PDB entry 8J9V | electron microscopy, 2.71 A resolution | chains A and B of the 6 polymer chains in the assembly

== Chain A (and B) ==
Molecule: DNA topoisomerase 2
From: African swine fever virus
Notes: chain B of this document is another copy of the same molecule, construct and numbering; everything in this record applies to it too
UniProt: A0A0A1E3Q0 (A0A0A1E3Q0_ASF); numbering as in UniProt (aligned over 1-1192)
Amino-acid sequence (1197 residues; numbered 1 to 1197; the number before each row is that of its first residue):
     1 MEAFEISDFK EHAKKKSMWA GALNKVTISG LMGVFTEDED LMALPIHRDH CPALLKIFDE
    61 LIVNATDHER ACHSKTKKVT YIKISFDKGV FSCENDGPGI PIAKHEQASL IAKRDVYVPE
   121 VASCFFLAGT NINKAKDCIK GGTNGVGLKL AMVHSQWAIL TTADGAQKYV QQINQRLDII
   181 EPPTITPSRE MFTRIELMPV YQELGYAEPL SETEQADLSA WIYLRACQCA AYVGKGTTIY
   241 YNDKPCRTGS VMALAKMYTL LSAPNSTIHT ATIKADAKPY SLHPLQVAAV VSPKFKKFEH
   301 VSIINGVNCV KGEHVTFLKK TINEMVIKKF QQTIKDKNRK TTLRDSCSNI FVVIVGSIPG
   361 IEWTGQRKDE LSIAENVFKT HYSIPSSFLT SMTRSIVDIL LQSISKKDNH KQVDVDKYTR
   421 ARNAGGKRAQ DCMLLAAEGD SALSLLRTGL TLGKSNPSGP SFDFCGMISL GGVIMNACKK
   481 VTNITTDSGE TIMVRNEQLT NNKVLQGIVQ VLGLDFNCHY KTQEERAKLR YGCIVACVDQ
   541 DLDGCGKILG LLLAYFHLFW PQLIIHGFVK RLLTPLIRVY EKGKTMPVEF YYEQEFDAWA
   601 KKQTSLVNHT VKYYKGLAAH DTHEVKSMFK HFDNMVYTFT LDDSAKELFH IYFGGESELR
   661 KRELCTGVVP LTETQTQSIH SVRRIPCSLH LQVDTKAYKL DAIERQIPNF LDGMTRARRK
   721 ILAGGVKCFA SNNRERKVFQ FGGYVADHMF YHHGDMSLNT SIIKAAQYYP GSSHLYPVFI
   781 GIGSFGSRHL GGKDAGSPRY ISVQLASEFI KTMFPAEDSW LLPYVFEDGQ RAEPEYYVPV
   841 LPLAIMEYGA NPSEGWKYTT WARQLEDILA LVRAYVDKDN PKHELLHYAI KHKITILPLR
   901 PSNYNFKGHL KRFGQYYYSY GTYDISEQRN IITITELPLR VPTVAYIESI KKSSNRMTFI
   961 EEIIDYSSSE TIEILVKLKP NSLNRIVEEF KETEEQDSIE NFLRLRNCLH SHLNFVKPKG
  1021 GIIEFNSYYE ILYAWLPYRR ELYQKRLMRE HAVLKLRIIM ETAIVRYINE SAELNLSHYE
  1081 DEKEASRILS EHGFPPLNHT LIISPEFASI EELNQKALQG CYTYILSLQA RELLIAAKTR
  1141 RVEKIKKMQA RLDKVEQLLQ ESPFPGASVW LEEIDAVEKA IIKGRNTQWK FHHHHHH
Disordered / not traced: 1-414, 1193-1197
Sequence notes: expression tag (1193-1197)
Metal / ion sites: Mg2+ near Asp541 (its only coordinating residue here)
Ligand contacts: Etoposide (EVP; (5S,5aR,8aR,9R)-9-(4-hydroxy-3,5-dimethoxyphenyl)-8-oxo-5,5a,6,8,8a,9-hexahydrofuro[3',4':6,7]naphtho[2,3-d][1,3]dioxol -5-yl 4,6-O-[(1R)-ethylidene]-beta-D-glucopyranoside): Lys417, Glu438, Gly439, Asp440, Gly471, Gly472, Met756, Thr760
Reported in the primary citation:
  - conformationally variable residues (loop rearrangement, order/disorder transition): Val481 to Met493, Tyr800, Pro852
  - binding site for the 13-nt DNA strand: Lys480
  - mutagenesis - C72A: decreased catalytic activity
  - catalytic residues: Tyr800

== Chain A / chain B interface ==
Pairs across the interface (57; chain A residue first):
  Lys454(A) with Tyr966(B)
  Ala618(A) with Tyr800(B), hydrophobic
  Asp621(A) with Ile782(B)
  Thr622(A) with Gly783(B)
  Asp747(A) with Arg734(B), salt bridge
  Asp755(A) with Arg799(B), salt bridge
  Met756(A) with Arg799(B)
  Ile782(A) with Asp621(B)
  Gly783(A) with Thr622(B)
  Arg799(A) with Asp755(B), salt bridge
  Tyr800(A) with Ala618(B), hydrophobic
  Tyr966(A) with Lys454(B)
  Tyr1067(A) with Ala1130(B)
  Ile1068(A) with Ser1077(B)
  Ala1072(A) with Asn1075(B)
  Asn1075(A) with Ala1072(B)
  Leu1076(A) with Ala1130(B); Leu1133(B), hydrophobic; Leu1134(B)
  Ser1077(A) with Ile1068(B); Leu1133(B)
  Tyr1079(A) with Leu1134(B); Ile1135(B), hydrogen bond (backbone-backbone)
  Glu1080(A) with Leu1134(B); Ile1135(B); Ala1136(B), hydrogen bond (backbone-backbone)
  Asp1081(A) with Leu1134(B)
  Glu1082(A) with Arg1131(B), salt bridge; Leu1134(B)
  Ile1125(A) with Ala1130(B)
  Leu1126(A) with Gln1129(B); Ala1130(B), hydrogen bond (backbone-backbone); Arg1131(B), hydrogen bond (backbone-backbone)
  Ser1127(A) with Gln1129(B)
  Leu1128(A) with Gln1129(B); Ala1130(B), hydrogen bond (backbone-backbone)
  Gln1129(A) with Leu1126(B); Ser1127(B); Leu1128(B); Gln1129(B)
  Ala1130(A) with Tyr1067(B); Leu1076(B); Ile1125(B); Leu1126(B), hydrogen bond (backbone-backbone); Leu1128(B), hydrogen bond (backbone-backbone)
  Arg1131(A) with Glu1082(B), salt bridge; Leu1126(B), hydrogen bond (backbone-backbone)
  Leu1133(A) with Leu1076(B), hydrophobic; Ser1077(B)
  Leu1134(A) with Leu1076(B); Tyr1079(B); Asp1081(B); Glu1082(B); Ala1085(B), hydrophobic
  Ile1135(A) with Tyr1079(B), hydrogen bond (backbone-backbone); Glu1080(B)
  Ala1136(A) with Glu1080(B), hydrogen bond (backbone-backbone)
Also at the interface, not in a pair above, chain A (41 interface residues in all): Ser441, Leu452, Arg734, Phe739, Gln740, Ser968, Ala1085, Thr1123
Also at the interface, not in a pair above, chain B (41 interface residues in all): Ser441, Leu452, Phe739, Gln740, Asp747, Met756, Ser968, Thr1123

== In short ==
Chain A and chain B each contribute 41 residues to their interface, with 10 hydrogen bonds and 5 salt bridges.
Polar pairs include Asp747(A)-Arg734(B), Asp755(A)-Arg799(B) and Glu1082(A)-Arg1131(B). Ligands of chain A:
Etoposide. The paper reports the catalytic residue Tyr800(A); C72A of chain A reduces catalytic activity.
Both chains are DNA topoisomerase 2 (African swine fever virus). Entry 8J9V (Cryo-EM structure of the African
swine fever virus topoisomerase 2 complexed with Cut02aDNA and etoposide (EDI-1)) was determined by electron
microscopy together with 8J9W and 8J9X from the same study.
